PDB entry 9E2Y | electron microscopy, 3.20 A resolution | chains F and 2 of the 14 polymer chains in the assembly

# Chain F
Molecule: Leading strand DNA template
Source organism: synthetic construct
Sequence (35 nucleotides; each row starts with the number of its first residue):
    29 ATCTGCTTTG GGTGGGTGGG TGGGTTGAGG CAATT

# Chain 2
Protein: DNA replication licensing factor MCM2
Source organism: Saccharomyces cerevisiae W303
Notes: EC 3.6.4.12
UniProtKB: P29469 (MCM2_YEAST); residue numbers follow UniProt; this construct covers 1-868
Sequence (868 residues; numbered 1 to 868; the number before each row is that of its first residue):
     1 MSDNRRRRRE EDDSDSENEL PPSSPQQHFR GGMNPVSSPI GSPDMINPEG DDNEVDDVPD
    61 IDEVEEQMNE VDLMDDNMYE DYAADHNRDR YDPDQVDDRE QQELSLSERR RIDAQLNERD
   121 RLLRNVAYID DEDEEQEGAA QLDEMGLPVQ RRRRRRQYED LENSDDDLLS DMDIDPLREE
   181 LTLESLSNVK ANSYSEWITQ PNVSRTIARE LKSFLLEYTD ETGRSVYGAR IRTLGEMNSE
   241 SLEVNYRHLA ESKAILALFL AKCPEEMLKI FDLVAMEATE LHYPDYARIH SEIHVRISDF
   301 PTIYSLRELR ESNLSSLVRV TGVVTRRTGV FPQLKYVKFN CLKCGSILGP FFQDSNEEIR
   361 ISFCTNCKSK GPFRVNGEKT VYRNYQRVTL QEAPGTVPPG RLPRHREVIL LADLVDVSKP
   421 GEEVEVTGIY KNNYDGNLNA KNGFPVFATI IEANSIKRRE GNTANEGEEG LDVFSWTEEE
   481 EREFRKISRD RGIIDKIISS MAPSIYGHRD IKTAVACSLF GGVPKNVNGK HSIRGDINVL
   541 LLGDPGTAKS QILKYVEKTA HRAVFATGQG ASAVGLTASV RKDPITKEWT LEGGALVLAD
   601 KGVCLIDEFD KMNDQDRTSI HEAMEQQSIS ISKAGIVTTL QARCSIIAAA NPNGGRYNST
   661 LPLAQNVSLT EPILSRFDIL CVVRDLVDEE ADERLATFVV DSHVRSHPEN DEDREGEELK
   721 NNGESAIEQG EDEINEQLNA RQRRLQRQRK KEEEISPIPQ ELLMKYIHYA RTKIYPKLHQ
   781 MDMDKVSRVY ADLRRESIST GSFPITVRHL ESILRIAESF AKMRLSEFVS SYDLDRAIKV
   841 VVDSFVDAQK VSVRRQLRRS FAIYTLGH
Unresolved in the structure: 1-173, 711-738, 866-868
Metal / ion sites: Zn2+: Cys341, Cys364; Mg2+: Ser550 (together with ADP)
Ligand contacts:
  - ADP (adenosine-5'-diphosphate): Ser504, Ile505, Tyr506, Gly507, His508, Asp544, Pro545, Gly546, Thr547, Ala548, Lys549, Ser550, Gln551, Leu695, Val699
  - ATP (adenosine-5'-triphosphate): His531, Ile533, Glu625, Gln626, Ser675, Arg676, Val807, Arg808, Glu811, Arg815
UniProt features mapped onto this chain:
  - zinc finger: Cys341 to Cys367 (C4-type)
  - motif: Ser675 to Asp678 (Arginine finger)
  - binding site (ATP): Gly543 to Ser550
  - modified residue (Phosphoserine): Ser14, Ser16, Ser23, Ser164, Ser170
  - natural variant: Glu392 (E392K: In allele MCM2-1)
  - mutagenesis: Cys364 (C364Y/F/S/H: Loss of activity), Cys367 (C367Y/F/S/H: Loss of activity), Lys549 (K549A: Reduces MCM2-7 complex helicase activity. Abolishes MCM2-7 complex helicase activity; when associated with MCM5 A-422. Reduces MCM2-7 complex helicase activity; when associated with MCM3 A-415), Arg676 (R676A: Loss of MCM2-7 complex helicase activity)

# Interface between chain F and chain 2
Contacting residue pairs - 22 pairs, chain F then chain 2:
  DG44(F) - Ile585(2)  sugar contact
  DT45(F) - Gln333(2)  base contact
  DT45(F) - Ser355(2)  base contact
  DT45(F) - Tyr385(2)  base contact
  DT45(F) - Arg387(2)  hydrogen bond to the sugar
  DT45(F) - Ile585(2)  phosphate contact
  DG46(F) - Asn437(2)  hydrogen bond to the sugar
  DG46(F) - Lys441(2)  base contact
  DG50(F) - Lys441(2)  phosphate contact
  DA56(F) - Lys582(2)  base contact
  DG57(F) - Trp589(2)  sugar contact
  DG57(F) - Ala634(2)  phosphate contact
  DG58(F) - Val580(2)  phosphate contact
  DG58(F) - Trp589(2)  sugar contact
  DG58(F) - Lys633(2)  phosphate contact
  DG58(F) - Ala634(2)  hydrogen bond to the phosphate
  DC59(F) - Val574(2)  phosphate contact
  DC59(F) - Ser579(2)  phosphate contact
  DC59(F) - Val580(2)  hydrogen bond to the phosphate
  DC59(F) - Lys633(2)  salt bridge to the phosphate
  DA60(F) - Ser572(2)  hydrogen bond to the phosphate
  DA60(F) - Val574(2)  phosphate contact
Also at the interface, not in a pair above, chain F (10 interface residues in all): DG55
Also at the interface, not in a pair above, chain 2 (17 interface residues in all): Asn356, Gly575

# Overview
The interface between chain F and chain 2 involves 10 residues on one side and 17 on the other; the contacts
include 5 hydrogen bonds and 1 salt bridge. Among the polar pairs are DT45(F)-Arg387(2), DG46(F)-Asn437(2) and
DG58(F)-Ala634(2). Bound to chain 2: ADP and ATP.
Chain F is Leading strand DNA template (synthetic construct) and chain 2 is DNA replication licensing factor
MCM2 (Saccharomyces cerevisiae W303); the structure, Cryo-EM structure of yeast CMG helicase stalled at
G4-containing DNA template, state 3, was determined by electron microscopy together with 9E2W, 9E2Z and 9E2X
from the same study.
